PDB entry 7YEL | X-ray diffraction, 2.50 A resolution | chains A and D of the 3 polymer chains in the assembly

[Chain A]
Molecule: Deoxyribodipyrimidine photo-lyase
Organism: Methanosarcina mazei
Notes: EC 4.1.99.3
UniProtKB: A0A0F8I5V2 (A0A0F8I5V2_METMZ); residues 3-462 here correspond to UniProt positions 1-460 (UniProt number = residue number - 2)
Sequence (482 residues; row label = number of the first residue in the row; numbers below 1 keep their minus sign (Met-17 is residue -17)):
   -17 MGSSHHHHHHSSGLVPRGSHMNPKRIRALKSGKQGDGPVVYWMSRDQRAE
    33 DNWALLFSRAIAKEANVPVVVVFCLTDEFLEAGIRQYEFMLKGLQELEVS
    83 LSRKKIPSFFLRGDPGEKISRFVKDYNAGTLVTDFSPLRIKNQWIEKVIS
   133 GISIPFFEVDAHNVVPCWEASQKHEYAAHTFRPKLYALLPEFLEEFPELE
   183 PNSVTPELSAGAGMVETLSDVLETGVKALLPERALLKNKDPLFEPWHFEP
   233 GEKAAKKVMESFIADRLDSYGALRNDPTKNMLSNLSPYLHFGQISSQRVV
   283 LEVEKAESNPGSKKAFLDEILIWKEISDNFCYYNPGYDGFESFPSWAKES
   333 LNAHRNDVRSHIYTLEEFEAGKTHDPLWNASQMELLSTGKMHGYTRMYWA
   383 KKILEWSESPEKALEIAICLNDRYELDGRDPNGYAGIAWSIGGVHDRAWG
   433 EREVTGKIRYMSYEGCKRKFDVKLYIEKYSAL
Disordered / not traced: -17 to -3, 189-197, 463-464
Construct notes: initiating methionine (-17); expression tag (-16 to 2, 463-464); engineered mutation Thr377 (Met375 in A0A0F8I5V2)
Ligand contacts: FAD (flavin-adenine dinucleotide): Tyr252, Leu264, Ser265, Asn266, Leu267, Ser268, Leu271, Phe298, Glu301, Ile302, Trp305, Lys306, Ser309, Lys372, Met373, Gly375, Arg378, Met379, Ala382, Asn403, Glu407, Asp409, Gly410, Asp412, Asn414, Gly415, Gly418, Ile419, Ser422
From the paper describing this entry:
  - catalytic residues: Arg256 (proposed by the authors, not directly observed)

[Chain D]
Molecule: complementary oligonucleotide to the CPD containing DNA
Sequence (14 nucleotides; row label = number of the first residue in the row):
     1 TGCGCGAAGCCGAT

[Interface between chain A and chain D]
Residue-residue contacts - 18 pairs, chain A then chain D:
  Tyr158(A) with DC10(D), sugar contact; DC11(D), sugar contact
  Thr162(A) with DC11(D), phosphate contact; DG12(D), sugar contact
  Trp328(A) with DG9(D), phosphate contact; DC10(D), phosphate contact
  Arg429(A) with DA7(D), hydrogen bond to the base; DA8(D), hydrogen bond to the base
  Ala430(A) with DA8(D), sugar contact; DG9(D), sugar contact
  Trp431(A) with DA7(D), base contact; DA8(D), phosphate contact
  Gly432(A) with DA7(D), phosphate contact; DA8(D), phosphate contact
  Glu433(A) with DA8(D), hydrogen bond to the phosphate
  Lys439(A) with DA8(D), phosphate contact; DG9(D), salt bridge to the phosphate
  Arg450(A) with DT1(D), base contact
Interface residues without a listed pair, chain A (11 interface residues in all): Lys155
Interface residues without a listed pair, chain D (8 interface residues in all): DG6

[In short]
11 residues of chain A face 8 of chain D across their interface; the contacts include 3 hydrogen bonds and 1
salt bridge. Among the polar pairs are Arg429(A)-DA7(D), Arg429(A)-DA8(D) and Glu433(A)-DA8(D). Chain A binds
flavin-adenine dinucleotide. From the paper: the catalytic residue Arg256(A).
Here chain A is Deoxyribodipyrimidine photo-lyase (Methanosarcina mazei) and chain D is complementary
oligonucleotide to the CPD containing DNA. Entry 7YEL (TR-SFX MmCPDII-DNA complex: 25 us time-point collected
in SACLA. Includes 25 us, dark, and extrapolated structure ...) was determined by X-ray diffraction (same
publication as 7YC7, 7YCM, 7YCP, 7YCR, 7YD6, 7YD7 and 10 further entries).
